2A4R - chains A and B of the 4 polymer chains in the assembly; structure by X-ray diffraction, 2.40 A resolution.

Chain A:
Molecule: NS3 protease/helicase
Source organism: Hepatitis C virus
Notes: fragment: protease domain, residues 1-181
UniProtKB: Q91RS4 (Q91RS4_9HEPC); numbering as in UniProt (aligned over 1-181)
Chain sequence (200 residues; each row starts with the number of its first residue; numbers below 1 keep their minus sign (Met-10 is residue -10)):
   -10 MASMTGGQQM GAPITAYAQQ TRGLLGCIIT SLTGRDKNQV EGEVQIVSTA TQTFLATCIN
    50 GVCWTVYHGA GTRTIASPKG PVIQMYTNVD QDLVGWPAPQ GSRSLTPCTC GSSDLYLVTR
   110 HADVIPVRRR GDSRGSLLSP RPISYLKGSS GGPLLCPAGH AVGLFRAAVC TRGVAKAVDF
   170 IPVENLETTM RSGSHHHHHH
Not modelled in the structure: -10 to 0, 182-189
Sequence notes: cloning artifact (-10 to 0, 182-183); expression tag (184-189)
Metal / ion sites: Zn2+: Cys97, Cys99, Cys145
Small-molecule neighbours: BNH ([(N-{3-[(N-{cyclohexyl[(isobutoxycarbonyl)amino]acetyl}-3-cyclopropylalanyl)amino]-4-cyclopropyl-2-oxobutanoyl}glycyl)amino](phenyl)acetic acid): Thr40, Gln41, Thr42, Phe43, Val55, His57, Arg109, Arg123, Ile132, Leu135, Lys136, Gly137, Ser138, Ser139, Phe154, Arg155, Ala156, Ala157, Val158, Cys159, Asp168

Chain B:
Molecule: Ns4a peptide
UniProtKB: O39914 (O39914_9HEPC); residues 21-39 here correspond to UniProt positions 6-24 (UniProt number = residue number - 15)
Chain sequence (23 residues; numbered 19 to 41; the number before each row is that of its first residue):
    19 KKGSVVIVGR IVLSGKPAII PKK
Not modelled in the structure: 19
Sequence notes: cloning artifact (19-20, 40-41); engineered mutation Val30 (Ile15 in O39914)

Chain A / chain B interface:
Pairs across the interface (64; chain A residue first):
  Thr4(A) - Val30(B)
  Thr4(A) - Leu31(B)
  Thr4(A) - Gly33(B)  hydrogen bond (side chain-backbone)
  Ala5(A) - Val30(B)
  Ala5(A) - Leu31(B)  hydrophobic
  Tyr6(A) - Arg28(B)
  Tyr6(A) - Ile29(B)
  Tyr6(A) - Val30(B)  hydrogen bond (backbone-backbone)
  Ala7(A) - Arg28(B)
  Gln8(A) - Gly27(B)
  Gln8(A) - Arg28(B)  hydrogen bond
  Gln9(A) - Val26(B)
  Thr10(A) - Val26(B)  hydrogen bond (backbone-backbone)
  Thr10(A) - Gly27(B)  hydrogen bond (side chain-backbone)
  Thr10(A) - Arg28(B)
  Arg11(A) - Val24(B)
  Arg11(A) - Ile25(B)  hydrogen bond (side chain-backbone)
  Arg11(A) - Val26(B)  hydrogen bond (backbone-backbone)
  Cys16(A) - Val24(B)
  Cys16(A) - Val26(B)  hydrophobic
  Thr19(A) - Val24(B)
  Ser20(A) - Gly21(B)
  Ser20(A) - Ser22(B)  hydrogen bond (side chain-backbone)
  Ser20(A) - Val24(B)
  Gly23(A) - Ser22(B)
  Gln28(A) - Arg28(B)  hydrogen bond (backbone-side chain)
  Glu30(A) - Arg28(B)  hydrogen bond (backbone-side chain)
  Glu32(A) - Ile29(B)
  Glu32(A) - Val30(B)
  Glu32(A) - Leu31(B)  hydrogen bond (side chain-backbone)
  Glu32(A) - Ser32(B)  hydrogen bond
  Val33(A) - Arg28(B)
  Val33(A) - Ile29(B)  hydrogen bond (backbone-backbone)
  Gln34(A) - Ile25(B)
  Gln34(A) - Gly27(B)  hydrogen bond (side chain-backbone)
  Gln34(A) - Arg28(B)
  Ile35(A) - Val24(B)
  Ile35(A) - Ile25(B)
  Ile35(A) - Val26(B)  hydrogen bond (backbone-backbone)
  Ile35(A) - Gly27(B)  hydrogen bond (backbone-backbone)
  Ile35(A) - Arg28(B)
  Val36(A) - Val23(B)  hydrophobic
  Val36(A) - Val24(B)
  Ser37(A) - Val23(B)
  Ser37(A) - Val24(B)  hydrogen bond (backbone-backbone)
  Ser37(A) - Val26(B)
  Thr38(A) - Val23(B)
  Arg62(A) - Lys20(B)
  Arg62(A) - Gly21(B)  hydrogen bond (side chain-backbone)
  Arg62(A) - Val23(B)
  Thr63(A) - Ser22(B)  hydrogen bond
  Thr63(A) - Val23(B)  hydrogen bond (backbone-backbone)
  Ile64(A) - Val23(B)
  Ala65(A) - Ser22(B)
  Ala65(A) - Val23(B)  hydrogen bond (backbone-backbone)
  Pro70(A) - Ser22(B)
  Trp85(A) - Val23(B)  hydrophobic
  Arg92(A) - Ser32(B)
  Leu94(A) - Leu31(B)  hydrophobic
  Val107(A) - Ile29(B)  hydrophobic
  Val107(A) - Leu31(B)  hydrophobic
  Thr108(A) - Ile29(B)
  Arg109(A) - Ile29(B)
  Leu144(A) - Leu31(B)  hydrophobic
Also at the interface, not in a pair above, chain A (43 interface residues in all): Ala1, Ile3, Asp25, Val29, Gly31, Thr42, Leu44, Ala59, Pro88, Ala111
Also at the interface, not in a pair above, chain B (15 interface residues in all): Lys34

Overview:
The interface between chain A and chain B involves 43 residues on one side and 15 on the other; the contacts
include 21 hydrogen bonds. Among the polar pairs are Thr4(A)-Gly33(B), Gln8(A)-Arg28(B) and Thr10(A)-Gly27(B).
Bound to chain A: compound BNH.
Here chain A is NS3 protease/helicase (Hepatitis C virus) and chain B is Ns4a peptide. Entry 2A4R (HCV NS3
Protease Domain with a Ketoamide Inhibitor Covalently bound) was determined by X-ray diffraction.
